7XPL - chains A and G of the 8 polymer chains in the assembly; structure by X-ray diffraction, 2.21 A resolution.

Chain A:
Molecule: C/D box methylation guide ribonucleoprotein complex aNOP56 subunit
Source organism: Saccharolobus solfataricus
UniProt: A0A0E3MJI1 (A0A0E3MJI1_SACSO); numbering as in UniProt (aligned over 1-379)
Amino-acid sequence (388 residues; numbered 1 to 388; the number before each row is that of its first residue):
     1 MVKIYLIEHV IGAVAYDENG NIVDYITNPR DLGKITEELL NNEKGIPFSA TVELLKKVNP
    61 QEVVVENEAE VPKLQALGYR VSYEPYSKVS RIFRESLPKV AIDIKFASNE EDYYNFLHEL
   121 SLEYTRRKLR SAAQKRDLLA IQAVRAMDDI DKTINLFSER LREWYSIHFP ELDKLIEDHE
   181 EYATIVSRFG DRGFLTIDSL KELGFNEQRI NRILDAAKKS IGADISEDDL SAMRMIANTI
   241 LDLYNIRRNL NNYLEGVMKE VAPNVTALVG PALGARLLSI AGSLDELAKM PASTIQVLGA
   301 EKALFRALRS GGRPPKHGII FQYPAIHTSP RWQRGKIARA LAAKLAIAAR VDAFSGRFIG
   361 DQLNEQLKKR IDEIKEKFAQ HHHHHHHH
Unresolved in the structure: 1-2, 378-388
Construct notes: conflict Val2 (Met in A0A0E3MJI1); expression tag (380-388)

Chain G:
Molecule: BMG3 RNA strand A
Sequence (29 nucleotides; numbered 1 to 29; the number before each row is that of its first residue):
     1 GGGAGUCUGA ACACUCAUGG UCUUCGCCC
Unresolved in the structure: 1-2, 28-29

Interface between chain A and chain G:
Contacting residue pairs (9):
  Arg145(A) with C16(G), phosphate contact; A17(G), salt bridge to the phosphate
  Thr294(A) with U21(G), hydrogen bond to the sugar
  Val297(A) with U21(G), base contact
  Leu304(A) with U21(G), base contact
  Phe305(A) with G20(G), base contact; U21(G), base contact
  Leu308(A) with C22(G), sugar contact
  Pro314(A) with C22(G), base contact
Also at the interface, not in a pair above, chain A (9 interface residues in all): Glu286, Glu301
Also at the interface, not in a pair above, chain G (6 interface residues in all): G19

In short:
The interface between chain A and chain G involves 9 residues on one side and 6 on the other, with 1 hydrogen
bond and 1 salt bridge. Among the polar pairs are Thr294(A)-U21(G) and Arg145(A)-A17(G).
Chain A is C/D box methylation guide ribonucleoprotein complex aNOP56 subunit (Saccharolobus solfataricus) and
chain G is BMG3 RNA strand A; the structure, Crystal structure of a C/D-free RNA-guided RNA
2'-O-methyltransferase, was determined by X-ray diffraction.
